PDB entry 3AZG | X-ray diffraction, 2.40 A resolution | chains E and J of the 10 polymer chains in the assembly

[Chain E]
Molecule: Histone H3.1
Source organism: Homo sapiens
UniProt: P68431 (H31_HUMAN); residues 0-135 here correspond to UniProt positions 1-136 (UniProt number = residue number + 1)
Sequence (139 residues; numbered -3 to 135; the number before each row is that of its first residue; numbers below 1 keep their minus sign (Gly-3 is residue -3)):
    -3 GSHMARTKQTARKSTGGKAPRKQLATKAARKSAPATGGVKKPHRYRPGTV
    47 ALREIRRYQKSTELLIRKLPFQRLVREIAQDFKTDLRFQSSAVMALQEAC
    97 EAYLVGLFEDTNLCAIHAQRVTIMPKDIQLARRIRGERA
Unresolved in the structure: -3 to 36
Sequence notes: expression tag (-3 to -1); engineered mutation Gln115 (Lys116 in P68431)
Bound ions: Mn2+ near Asp77 (its only coordinating residue here)
Swiss-Prot annotation at these positions:
  - modified residue: Arg2 (Asymmetric dimethylarginine), Thr3 (Phosphothreonine), Lys4 (Allysine), Gln5 (5-glutamyl dopamine), Thr6 (Phosphothreonine), Arg8 (Citrulline), Lys9 (N6,N6,N6-trimethyllysine), Ser10 (ADP-ribosylserine), Thr11 (Phosphothreonine), Lys14 (N6-(2-hydroxyisobutyryl)lysine), Arg17 (Asymmetric dimethylarginine), Lys18 (N6-(2-hydroxyisobutyryl)lysine), Lys23 (N6-(2-hydroxyisobutyryl)lysine), Arg26 (Citrulline), Lys27 (N6,N6,N6-trimethyllysine), Ser28 (ADP-ribosylserine), Lys36 (N6,N6,N6-trimethyllysine), Lys37 (N6-methyllysine), Tyr41 (Phosphotyrosine), Lys56 (N6,N6,N6-trimethyllysine) and 7 more in UniProt
  - lipidation: Lys18 (N6-decanoyllysine)

[Chain J]
Molecule: 146-nt DNA strand
Sequence (146 nucleotides; numbered 147 to 292; the number before each row is that of its first residue):
   147 ATCAATATCCACCTGCAGATTCTACCAAAAGTGTATTTGGAAACTGCTCC
   197 ATCAAAAGGCATGTTCAGCTGAATTCAGCTGAACATGCCTTTTGATGGAG
   247 CAGTTTCCAAATACACTTTTGGTAGAATCTGCAGGTGGATATTGAT
Unresolved in the structure: 147
Bound ions: Mn2+ site 1 near DG186 (its only coordinating residue here); Mn2+ site 2 near DG217 (its only coordinating residue here); Mn2+ site 3 near DG280 (its only coordinating residue here)

[How chain E and chain J interact]
Residue-residue contacts - 25 pairs, chain E then chain J:
  Lys37(E) - DA291(J)  hydrogen bond to the sugar
  Arg40(E) - DG290(J)  sugar contact
  Tyr41(E) - DT289(J)  phosphate contact
  Tyr41(E) - DG290(J)  phosphate contact
  Arg42(E) - DC215(J)  salt bridge to the phosphate
  Arg42(E) - DG290(J)  hydrogen bond to the phosphate
  Pro43(E) - DG214(J)  phosphate contact
  Pro43(E) - DC215(J)  sugar contact
  Thr45(E) - DT289(J)  phosphate contact
  Thr45(E) - DG290(J)  hydrogen bond to the phosphate
  Arg63(E) - DC206(J)  salt bridge to the phosphate
  Arg63(E) - DA207(J)  salt bridge to the phosphate
  Arg72(E) - DA197(J)  salt bridge to the phosphate
  Arg83(E) - DC196(J)  phosphate contact
  Arg83(E) - DA197(J)  phosphate contact
  Phe84(E) - DC196(J)  sugar contact
  Phe84(E) - DA197(J)  hydrogen bond to the phosphate
  Gln85(E) - DC196(J)  phosphate contact
  Ser86(E) - DC196(J)  hydrogen bond to the phosphate
  Arg116(E) - DG217(J)  phosphate contact
  Arg116(E) - DA218(J)  phosphate contact
  Val117(E) - DG217(J)  hydrogen bond to the phosphate
  Thr118(E) - DT216(J)  hydrogen bond to the phosphate
  Thr118(E) - DG217(J)  hydrogen bond to the phosphate
  Met120(E) - DA218(J)  phosphate contact
Other interface residues (no listed pair), chain E (19 interface residues in all): His39, Leu82, Gln115

[In short]
19 residues of chain E and 12 residues of chain J are in contact, with 8 hydrogen bonds and 4 salt bridges.
Among the polar pairs are Lys37(E)-DA291(J), Arg42(E)-DG290(J) and Thr45(E)-DG290(J).
Chain E is Histone H3.1 (Homo sapiens) and chain J is a 146-nt DNA strand; the structure, Crystal Structure of
Human Nucleosome Core Particle Containing H3K115Q mutation, was determined by X-ray diffraction (same
publication as 3AYW, 3AZE, 3AZF, 3AZH, 3AZJ, 3AZK and 3 further entries).
